Entry 6GBG (X-ray diffraction, 2.80 A resolution); this record covers chains D and A.

[Chain D]
Protein: Carcinoembryonic antigen-related cell adhesion molecule 1
Source organism: Homo sapiens
Reference sequence: P13688 (CEAM1_HUMAN); residues 1-108 here correspond to UniProt positions 35-142 (UniProt number = residue number + 34)
Sequence (115 residues; numbered 0 to 114; the number before each row is that of its first residue; numbering starts at 0):
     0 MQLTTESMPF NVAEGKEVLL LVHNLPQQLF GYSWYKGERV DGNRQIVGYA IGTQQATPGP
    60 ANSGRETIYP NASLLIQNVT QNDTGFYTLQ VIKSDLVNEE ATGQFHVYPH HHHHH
Disordered / not traced: 110-114
Differences from the reference sequence: initiating methionine (0); expression tag (109-114)
Curated features (UniProtKB/Swiss-Prot):
  - modified residue: Gln-1 (Pyrrolidone carboxylic acid)
  - glycosylation (N-linked (GlcNAc...) asparagine): Asn-70, Asn-77, Asn-81
Reported in the primary citation:
  - specificity-determining residues: Gln-44 (by similarity / conservation)

[Chain A]
Protein: Outer membrane protein
Source organism: Helicobacter pylori (strain G27)
Reference sequence: B5Z8H1 (B5Z8H1_HELPG); residues 23-426 here correspond to UniProt positions 43-446 (UniProt number = residue number + 20)
Sequence (411 residues; each row starts with the number of its first residue):
    22 MNADKVQKLS DTYEQLSRLL TNDNGTNSKT SAQAINQAVN NLNERAKTLA GGTTNSPAYQ
    82 ATLLALRSVL GLWNSMGYAV ICGGYTKSPG ENNQKDFHYT DENGNGTTIN CGGSTNSNGT
   142 HSYNGTNTLK ADKNVSLSIE QYEKIHEAYQ ILSKALKQAG LAPLNSKGEK LEAHVTTSKY
   202 QQDNQTKTTT SVIDTTNDAQ NLLTQAQTIV NTLKDYCPIL IAKSSSSNGG TNNANTPSWQ
   262 TAGGGKNSCA TFGAEFSAAS DMINNAQKIV QETQQLSANQ PKNITQPHNL NLNSPSSLTA
   322 LAQKMLKNAQ SQAEILKLAN QVESDFNKLS SGHLKDYIGK CDASAISSAN MTMQNQKNNW
   382 GNGCAGVEET QSLLKTSAAD FNNQTPQINQ AQNLANTLIQ ELGNNHHHHH H
Disordered / not traced: 22-53, 122-126, 203-206, 245-255, 303-313, 364-378, 421-432
Differences from the reference sequence: initiating methionine (22); expression tag (427-432)
Disulfide bonds: Cys-103/Cys-132, Cys-238/Cys-270, Cys-362/Cys-385
Reported in the primary citation:
  - conformationally variable residues (loop rearrangement, order/disorder transition, side-chain flip): Asn-113, Gln-115, Gly-134 to Asn-145, Ser-135 to Asn-148
  - contacts within the chain: Gln-115/Tyr-144

[Interface between chain D and chain A]
Pairs across the interface (41):
  Gln-27(D) / Gly-265(A)
  Phe-29(D) / Ile-102(A)  hydrophobic
  Phe-29(D) / Leu-150(A)  hydrophobic
  Phe-29(D) / Val-156(A)  hydrophobic
  Phe-29(D) / Ile-240(A)  hydrophobic
  Tyr-31(D) / Leu-150(A)
  Ser-32(D) / Thr-149(A)
  Tyr-34(D) / Thr-149(A)  hydrogen bond
  Val-39(D) / Asn-145(A)
  Gly-41(D) / Pro-110(A)
  Gly-41(D) / Gly-111(A)
  Asn-42(D) / Gly-111(A)
  Gln-44(D) / Pro-110(A)
  Gln-44(D) / Thr-149(A)  hydrogen bond (side chain-backbone)
  Gly-47(D) / Leu-150(A)
  Tyr-48(D) / Leu-150(A)
  Ala-49(D) / Val-156(A)  hydrophobic
  Gly-51(D) / Asn-155(A)
  Gly-51(D) / Ile-240(A)
  Thr-52(D) / Lys-154(A)
  Thr-52(D) / Val-156(A)
  Thr-56(D) / Tyr-106(A)  hydrogen bond
  Gln-89(D) / Asn-145(A)  hydrogen bond (side chain-backbone)
  Gln-89(D) / Thr-149(A)
  Ile-91(D) / Gly-146(A)
  Ile-91(D) / Thr-149(A)
  Ser-93(D) / Ile-242(A)
  Ser-93(D) / Ala-243(A)  hydrogen bond (backbone-backbone)
  Asp-94(D) / Ile-242(A)
  Asp-94(D) / Ala-243(A)
  Asp-94(D) / Lys-244(A)
  Leu-95(D) / Ile-102(A)  hydrophobic
  Leu-95(D) / Ser-135(A)
  Leu-95(D) / Thr-136(A)  hydrogen bond (backbone-backbone)
  Val-96(D) / Thr-136(A)
  Val-96(D) / Ser-138(A)
  Asn-97(D) / Ser-135(A)  hydrogen bond
  Asn-97(D) / Thr-136(A)  hydrogen bond (backbone-backbone)
  Asn-97(D) / Asn-137(A)
  Asn-97(D) / Ser-138(A)  hydrogen bond (backbone-backbone)
  Asn-97(D) / Ser-143(A)
Interface residues without a listed pair, chain D (29 interface residues in all): Gln-1, Gly-30, Gln-54, Pro-57, Gly-58, Pro-59, Glu-98
Interface residues without a listed pair, chain A (27 interface residues in all): Thr-147, Lys-151, Asp-153, Ser-157, Leu-241, Gly-266
Interface features reported in the paper:
  - pairs named by the authors: Ser-32(D)/Thr-149(A), Tyr-34(D)/Thr-149(A), Gln-44(D)/Thr-149(A), Thr-56(D)/Tyr-106(A), Pro-110(A)/Gln-44(D)
  - interface residues, chain D: Phe-29(D), Ser-32(D), Gly-41(D), Ala-49(D), Gly-51(D), Ile-91(D), Leu-95(D), Val-96(D), Asn-97(D)
  - hot spots on chain D (mutagenesis) - A49L: abolished binding to Outer membrane protein (chain A)
  - hot spots on chain D (mutagenesis) - A49V (252.5 +/- 29.6 nM): increased binding to Outer membrane protein (chain A)
  - hot spots on chain D (mutagenesis) - G51R: decreased binding to Outer membrane protein (chain A)
  - interface residues, chain A: Ile-102(A), Ser-135(A), Thr-136(A), Asn-137(A), Ser-138(A), Leu-150(A), Ile-240(A), Ile-242(A)
  - hot spots on chain A (mutagenesis) - L150N, V156N: decreased binding to Carcinoembryonic antigen-related cell adhesion molecule 1 (chain D)
  - hot spots on chain A (mutagenesis) - L150R: abolished binding to Carcinoembryonic antigen-related cell adhesion molecule 1 (chain D)

[Overview]
The interface between chain D and chain A involves 29 residues on one side and 27 on the other; the contacts
include 9 hydrogen bonds. Polar pairs include Tyr-34(D)/Thr-149(A), Gln-44(D)/Thr-149(A) and
Thr-56(D)/Tyr-106(A). The paper describes contacts between Ser-32(D) and Thr-149(A), Tyr-34(D) and Thr-149(A)
and Gln-44(D) and Thr-149(A) among others. From the paper: L150N and V156N of chain A reduce binding to
Carcinoembryonic antigen-related cell adhesion molecule 1 (chain D); interface residues Phe-29(D), Ser-32(D)
and Ile-102(A) among others; 6 substitutions were tested in all.
Chain D is Carcinoembryonic antigen-related cell adhesion molecule 1 (Homo sapiens) and chain A is Outer
membrane protein (Helicobacter pylori (strain G27)); the structure, Helicobacter pylori adhesin HopQ type I
bound to the N-terminal domain of human CEACAM1, was determined by X-ray diffraction, deposited together with
6GBH.
